PDB entry 8WA0 | electron microscopy, 2.70 A resolution | chains C and R of the 22 polymer chains in the assembly

== Chain C ==
Molecule: DNA-directed RNA polymerase subunit gamma
Source organism: Nicotiana tabacum
Reference sequence: A0A140G1Q3 (A0A140G1Q3_TOBAC); residues 1-688 here = UniProt positions 1-688
Chain sequence (688 residues; numbered 1 to 688; the number before each row is that of its first residue):
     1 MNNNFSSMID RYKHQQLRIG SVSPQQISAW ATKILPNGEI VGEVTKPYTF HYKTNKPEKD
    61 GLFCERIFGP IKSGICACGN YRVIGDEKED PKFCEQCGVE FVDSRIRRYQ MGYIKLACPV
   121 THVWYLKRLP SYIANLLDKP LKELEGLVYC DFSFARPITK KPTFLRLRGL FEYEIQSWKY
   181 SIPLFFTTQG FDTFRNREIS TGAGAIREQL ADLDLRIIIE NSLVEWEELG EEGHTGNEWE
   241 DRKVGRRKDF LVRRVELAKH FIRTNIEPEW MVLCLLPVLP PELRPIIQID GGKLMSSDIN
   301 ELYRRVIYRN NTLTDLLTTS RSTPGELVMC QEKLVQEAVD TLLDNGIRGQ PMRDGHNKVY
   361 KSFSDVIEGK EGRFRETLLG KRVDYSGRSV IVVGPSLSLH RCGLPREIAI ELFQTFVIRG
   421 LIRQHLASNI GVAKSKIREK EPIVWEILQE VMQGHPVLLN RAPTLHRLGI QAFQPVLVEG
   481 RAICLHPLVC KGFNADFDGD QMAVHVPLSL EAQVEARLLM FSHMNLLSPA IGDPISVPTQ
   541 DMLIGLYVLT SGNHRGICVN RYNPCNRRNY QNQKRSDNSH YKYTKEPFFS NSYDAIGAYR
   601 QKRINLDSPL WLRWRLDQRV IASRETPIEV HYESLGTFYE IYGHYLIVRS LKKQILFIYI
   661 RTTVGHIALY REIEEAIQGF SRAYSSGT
Not modelled in the structure: 1-7, 568-584, 686-688
Bound ions: Mg2+: Asp496, Asp498, Asp500 (shared with 1 residue of chain S)

== Chain R ==
Molecule: 48-nt DNA strand
Sequence (48 nucleotides; each row starts with the number of its first residue; numbers below 1 keep their minus sign (DC-20 is residue -20)):
   -20 CACTCTACCG ATAAGCAGAA TTACCTCTCG ATCCTGTGCT AGACACGC
Not modelled in the structure: -20 to -1, 10-27

== Chain C / chain R interface ==
Contacting residue pairs (6; chain C residue first):
  Gly291(C) - DG9(R)  base contact
  Gly292(C) - DG9(R)  hydrogen bond to the base
  Lys293(C) - DG9(R)  base contact
  Leu294(C) - DG9(R)  base contact
  Arg375(C) - DT1(R)  salt bridge to the phosphate
  Arg382(C) - DC3(R)  salt bridge to the phosphate
Other interface residues (no listed pair), chain C (8 interface residues in all): Ala462, Pro463
Other interface residues (no listed pair), chain R (4 interface residues in all): DA2

== Overview ==
8 residues of chain C face 4 of chain R across their interface; the contacts include 1 hydrogen bond and 2
salt bridges. Polar contacts include Gly292(C)-DG9(R), Arg375(C)-DT1(R) and Arg382(C)-DC3(R). The Mg2+ site is
built by Asp496(C), Asp498(C) and Asp500(C).
Here chain C is DNA-directed RNA polymerase subunit gamma (Nicotiana tabacum) and chain R is a 48-nt DNA
strand. Entry 8WA0 (The cryo-EM structure of the Nicotiana tabacum PEP-PAP-TEC1) was determined by electron
microscopy, deposited together with 8W9Z and 8WA1.
